PDB entry 7PF3 | electron microscopy, 4.00 A resolution | chains q and J of the 11 polymer chains in the assembly

== Chain q ==
Name: Histone H2A type 1-B/E
Organism: Homo sapiens
UniProtKB: P04908 (H2A1B_HUMAN); residues 0-129 here correspond to UniProt positions 1-130 (UniProt number = residue number + 1)
Amino-acid sequence (147 residues; row label = number of the first residue in the row; numbers below 1 keep their minus sign (His-17 is residue -17)):
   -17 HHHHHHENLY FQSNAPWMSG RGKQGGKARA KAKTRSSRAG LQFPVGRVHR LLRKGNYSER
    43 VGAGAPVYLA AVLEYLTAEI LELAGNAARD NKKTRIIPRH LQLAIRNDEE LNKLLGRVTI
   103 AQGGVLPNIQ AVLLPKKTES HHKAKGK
Disordered / not traced: -17 to 9, 119-129
Construct notes: expression tag (-17 to -1)
Curated features (UniProtKB/Swiss-Prot):
  - modified residue: Ser1 (N-acetylserine), Arg3 (Citrulline), Lys5 (N6-(2-hydroxyisobutyryl)lysine), Lys9 (N6-(2-hydroxyisobutyryl)lysine), Lys13 (N6-(beta-hydroxybutyryl)lysine), Lys36 (N6-(2-hydroxyisobutyryl)lysine), Lys74 (N6-(2-hydroxyisobutyryl)lysine), Lys75 (N6-(2-hydroxyisobutyryl)lysine), Lys95 (N6-(2-hydroxyisobutyryl)lysine), Gln104 (N5-methylglutamine), Lys118 (N6-(2-hydroxyisobutyryl)lysine), Lys119 (N6-crotonyllysine), Thr120 (Phosphothreonine), Lys125 (N6-crotonyllysine)
  - cross-link (Glycyl lysine isopeptide (Lys-Gly)): Lys13 (interchain with G-Cter in ubiquitin), Lys15 (interchain with G-Cter in ubiquitin), Lys119 (interchain with G-Cter in ubiquitin)

== Chain J ==
Molecule: 167-nt DNA strand
Organism: synthetic construct
Sequence (167 nucleotides; each row starts with the number of its first residue):
    11 TACTTACATG ACAGGATGTA TATATCTGAC ACGTGCCTGG AGACTAGGGA GTAATCCCCT
    71 TGGCGGTTAA AACGCGGGGG ACAGCGCGTA CGTGCGTTTA AGCGGTGCTA GAGCTGTCTA
   131 CGACCAATTG AGCGGCCTCG GCACCGGGAT TCTCCAGGCG GCCAGTG

== Chain q / chain J interface ==
Contacting residue pairs - 17 pairs, chain q then chain J:
  Arg11(q) with DA51(J), base contact; DG52(J), sugar contact
  Ala12(q) with DG52(J), phosphate contact; DA53(J), phosphate contact
  Lys13(q) with DG52(J), phosphate contact
  Lys15(q) with DA51(J), sugar contact; DG52(J), hydrogen bond to the phosphate
  Thr16(q) with DA51(J), phosphate contact
  Arg17(q) with DA51(J), salt bridge to the phosphate
  Arg20(q) with DG52(J), salt bridge to the phosphate
  Gly28(q) with DA51(J), phosphate contact
  Arg29(q) with DG50(J), salt bridge to the phosphate
  Arg32(q) with DG49(J), phosphate contact; DG50(J), salt bridge to the phosphate
  Arg42(q) with DG59(J), sugar contact
  Arg77(q) with DC40(J), sugar contact; DA41(J), phosphate contact
Interface residues without a listed pair, chain q (13 interface residues in all): Ala14

== Summary ==
13 residues of chain q face 8 of chain J across their interface, with 1 hydrogen bond and 4 salt bridges.
Polar pairs include Lys15(q)-DG52(J), Arg17(q)-DA51(J) and Arg20(q)-DG52(J).
Chain q is Histone H2A type 1-B/E (Homo sapiens) and chain J is a 167-nt DNA strand (synthetic construct); the
structure, Nucleosome 4 of the 4x187 nucleosome array containing H1, was determined by electron microscopy
together with 7PET, 7PEU, 7PEV, 7PEW, 7PEX, 7PEY and 16 further entries from the same study.
